PDB entry 4QUI | X-ray diffraction, 1.76 A resolution | chains A and D of the 4 polymer chains in the assembly

[Chain A]
Molecule: Caspase-3
From: Homo sapiens
Notes: EC 3.4.22.56
UniProt: P42574 (CASP3_HUMAN); numbering as in UniProt (aligned over 1-277)
Chain sequence (278 residues; each row starts with the number of its first residue):
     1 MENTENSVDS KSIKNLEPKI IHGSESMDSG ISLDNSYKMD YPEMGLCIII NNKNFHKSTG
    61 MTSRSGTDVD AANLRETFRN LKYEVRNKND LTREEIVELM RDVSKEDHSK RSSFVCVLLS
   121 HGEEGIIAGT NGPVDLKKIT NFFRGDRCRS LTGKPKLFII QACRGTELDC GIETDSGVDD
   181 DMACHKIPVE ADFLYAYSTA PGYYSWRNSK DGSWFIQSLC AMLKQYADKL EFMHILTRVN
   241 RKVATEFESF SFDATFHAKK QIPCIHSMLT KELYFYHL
Disordered / not traced: 1-28, 175-176
Differences from the reference sequence: engineered mutation Ala-128 (Phe in P42574), His-266 (Val in P42574); expression tag (278)
Curated features (UniProtKB/Swiss-Prot):
  - active site: His-121, Cys-163
  - modified residue: Met-1 (N-acetylmethionine), Lys-11 (N6-acetyllysine), Ser-26 (Phosphoserine), Cys-163 (S-nitrosocysteine), Arg-207 (Microbial infection: ADP-riboxanated arginine)
  - mutagenesis: Asp-9 (D9A: In P3-D3A mutant; abolished cleavage and activation, leading to prevent thiol protease activity; when associated with A-28 and A-175), Asp-28 (D28A: In P3-D3A mutant; abolished cleavage and activation, leading to prevent thiol protease activity; when associated with A-9 and A-175), Asp-175 (D175A: In P3-D3A mutant; abolished cleavage and activation, leading to prevent thiol protease activity; when associated with A-9 and A-28), Arg-207 (R207A: Abolished ADP-riboxanation by C.violaceum CopC)
Reported in the primary citation:
  - mutagenesis - F55Y (25-fold), F128A/V266H (20-fold), F128A (15-fold), T140M: decreased catalytic activity
  - contacts within the chain: Thr-140/Tyr-195 (hydrogen bond)
  - conformationally variable residues (side-chain flip): Tyr-197, His-266
  - mutagenesis - Y195A: unchanged catalytic activity
  - catalytic residues: His-121 (citing earlier work)

[Chain D]
Molecule: Ace-asp-glu-val-asp-chloromethylketone inhibitor
Chain sequence (6 residues; row label = number of the first residue in the row):
     1 XDEVDX
Modified residues: ACE (acetyl group) at position 1; 0QE (chloromethane) at position 6

[How chain A and chain D interact]
Residue-residue contacts (26; chain A residue first):
  Arg-64(A) / Asp-5(D)  salt bridge
  Ser-120(A) / Asp-5(D)
  His-121(A) / Asp-5(D)  hydrogen bond (side chain-backbone)
  His-121(A) / 0QE_6(D)
  Gly-122(A) / 0QE_6(D)
  Gln-161(A) / Asp-5(D)  hydrogen bond
  Cys-163(A) / Asp-5(D)  hydrogen bond (side chain-backbone)
  Cys-163(A) / 0QE_6(D)
  Tyr-204(A) / Val-4(D)  hydrophobic
  Ser-205(A) / Val-4(D)
  Ser-205(A) / Asp-5(D)  hydrogen bond (backbone-backbone)
  Trp-206(A) / Asp-2(D)
  Trp-206(A) / Glu-3(D)
  Trp-206(A) / Val-4(D)  hydrophobic
  Arg-207(A) / ACE_1(D)
  Arg-207(A) / Asp-2(D)
  Arg-207(A) / Glu-3(D)  salt bridge
  Arg-207(A) / Val-4(D)  hydrogen bond (side chain-backbone)
  Arg-207(A) / Asp-5(D)  salt bridge
  Asn-208(A) / ACE_1(D)
  Asn-208(A) / Asp-2(D)  hydrogen bond
  Ser-209(A) / ACE_1(D)  hydrogen bond (backbone-backbone)
  Trp-214(A) / Asp-2(D)
  Glu-248(A) / Asp-2(D)
  Ser-249(A) / Asp-2(D)
  Phe-250(A) / Asp-2(D)  hydrogen bond (backbone-side chain)
Interface residues without a listed pair, chain A (20 interface residues in all): Ser-63, Ser-65, Ala-162, Phe-256

[Overview]
Chain A and chain D form an interface of 20 and 6 residues respectively; the contacts include 8 hydrogen bonds
and 3 salt bridges. Polar pairs include Arg-64(A)/Asp-5(D), Arg-207(A)/Glu-3(D) and Arg-207(A)/Asp-5(D). The
paper reports the catalytic residue His-121(A); F55Y, F128A/V266H and F128A of chain A, among others, reduce
catalytic activity; 5 substitutions were tested in all.
Here chain A is Caspase-3 (Homo sapiens) and chain D is Ace-asp-glu-val-asp-chloromethylketone inhibitor.
Entry 4QUI (Caspase-3 F128AV266H) was determined by X-ray diffraction, deposited together with 4QTX, 4QTY,
4QU0, 4QU5, 4QU8, 4QU9 and 8 further entries.
